PDB entry 1GUF | X-ray diffraction, 2.25 A resolution | chains A and B

Chain A (and B):
Molecule: Enoyl-[acyl-carrier-protein] reductase [NADPH, B-specific] 1, mitochondrial
Source organism: Candida tropicalis
Notes: EC 1.3.1.10, 1.3.1.38; chain B of this document is another copy of the same molecule, construct and numbering; everything in this record applies to it too
UniProt: Q8WZM3 (ETR1_CANTR); residue numbers follow UniProt; this construct covers 23-386
Chain sequence (364 residues; numbered 23 to 386; the number before each row is that of its first residue):
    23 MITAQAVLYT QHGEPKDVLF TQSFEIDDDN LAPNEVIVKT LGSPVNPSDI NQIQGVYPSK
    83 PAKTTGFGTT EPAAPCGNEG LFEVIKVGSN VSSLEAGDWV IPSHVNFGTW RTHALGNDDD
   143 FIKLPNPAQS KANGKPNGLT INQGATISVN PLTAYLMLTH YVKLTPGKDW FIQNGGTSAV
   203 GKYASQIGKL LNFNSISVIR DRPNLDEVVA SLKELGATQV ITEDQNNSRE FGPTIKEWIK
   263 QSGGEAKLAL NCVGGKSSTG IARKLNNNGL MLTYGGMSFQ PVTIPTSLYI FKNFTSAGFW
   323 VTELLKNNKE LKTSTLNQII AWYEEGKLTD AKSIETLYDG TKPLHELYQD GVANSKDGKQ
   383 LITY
Ligand contacts: NADPH (NDP; NADPH dihydro-nicotinamide-adenine-dinucleotide phosphate): Pro-69, Ser-70, Val-171, Asn-172, Thr-175, Gly-197, Thr-199, Ser-200, Ala-201, Val-202, Arg-222, Arg-224, Cys-274, Val-275, Tyr-296, Gly-297, Gly-298, Met-299, Ser-300, Phe-321, Trp-322, Val-323, Lys-378, Lys-381
Swiss-Prot annotation at these positions:
  - active site: Tyr-79 (Proton donor)
  - binding site (NADP(+)): Asn-172, Thr-199 to Val-202, Arg-222 to Arg-224, Tyr-296 to Met-299, Phe-321 to Val-323, Lys-381
  - mutagenesis: Tyr-79 (Y79N: 0.1% of catalytic activity)

Interface between chain A and chain B:
Contacting residue pairs - 52 pairs, chain A then chain B:
  Tyr-79(A) with Phe-313(B), hydrophobic
  Pro-80(A) with Phe-313(B), hydrophobic
  Thr-295(A) with Thr-308(B); Ile-312(B)
  Tyr-296(A) with Ile-312(B)
  Gly-297(A) with Thr-308(B); Ile-312(B)
  Gly-298(A) with Thr-308(B)
  Gln-302(A) with Thr-308(B)
  Pro-303(A) with Thr-305(B); Ile-306(B)
  Val-304(A) with Val-304(B); Thr-305(B); Ile-306(B), hydrogen bond (backbone-backbone); Tyr-311(B), hydrophobic
  Thr-305(A) with Pro-303(B); Val-304(B); Thr-305(B)
  Ile-306(A) with Pro-303(B); Val-304(B), hydrogen bond (backbone-backbone)
  Thr-308(A) with Thr-295(B); Gly-297(B); Gly-298(B); Gln-302(B)
  Tyr-311(A) with Val-304(B), hydrophobic; Tyr-311(B); Ser-318(B), hydrogen bond; Ala-319(B); Gly-320(B)
  Ile-312(A) with Thr-295(B); Tyr-296(B); Gly-297(B); Phe-321(B); Trp-322(B)
  Phe-313(A) with Tyr-79(B), hydrophobic; Pro-80(B), hydrophobic; Trp-322(B), hydrophobic
  Phe-316(A) with Ala-319(B); Gly-320(B)
  Thr-317(A) with Thr-317(B); Ser-318(B); Ala-319(B)
  Ser-318(A) with Tyr-311(B), hydrogen bond; Thr-317(B); Ser-318(B), hydrogen bond (backbone-backbone)
  Ala-319(A) with Tyr-311(B); Phe-316(B)
  Gly-320(A) with Tyr-311(B); Phe-316(B)
  Phe-321(A) with Ile-312(B)
  Trp-322(A) with Ile-312(B); Phe-313(B), hydrophobic
Also at the interface, not in a pair above, chain A (25 interface residues in all): Val-78, Pro-307, Asn-315
Also at the interface, not in a pair above, chain B (25 interface residues in all): Val-78, Pro-307, Asn-315

In short:
The chain A/chain B interface involves 25 residues from each chain, with 5 hydrogen bonds. Polar contacts
include Tyr-311(A)/Ser-318(B), Val-304(A)/Ile-306(B) and Ser-318(A)/Ser-318(B). Bound to chain A: NADPH.
Curated annotation (UniProt) lists active-site residue Tyr-79(A), 16 NADP+-binding residues and one
mutagenesis site on chain A.
Chain A and chain B are both Enoyl-[acyl-carrier-protein] reductase [NADPH, B-specific] 1, mitochondrial
(Candida tropicalis); the structure, Enoyl thioester reductase from Candida tropicalis, was determined by
X-ray diffraction, deposited together with 1GU7 and 1GYR.
